Entry 7LSY (electron microscopy, 8.40 A resolution (very low resolution: no residue pairs are listed; an interface is given only as per-side residue counts)); this record covers chains D and Y of the 17 polymer chains in the assembly.

# Chain D
Molecule: 26-nt DNA strand
Sequence (26 nucleotides; each row starts with the number of its first residue):
     1 TATATACTAAGAACTTCTGACTGTTC

# Chain Y
Name: DNA ligase 4
Organism: Homo sapiens
Notes: EC 6.5.1.1
Reference sequence: P49917 (DNLI4_HUMAN); residue numbers follow UniProt; this construct covers 1-911
Sequence (911 residues; row label = number of the first residue in the row):
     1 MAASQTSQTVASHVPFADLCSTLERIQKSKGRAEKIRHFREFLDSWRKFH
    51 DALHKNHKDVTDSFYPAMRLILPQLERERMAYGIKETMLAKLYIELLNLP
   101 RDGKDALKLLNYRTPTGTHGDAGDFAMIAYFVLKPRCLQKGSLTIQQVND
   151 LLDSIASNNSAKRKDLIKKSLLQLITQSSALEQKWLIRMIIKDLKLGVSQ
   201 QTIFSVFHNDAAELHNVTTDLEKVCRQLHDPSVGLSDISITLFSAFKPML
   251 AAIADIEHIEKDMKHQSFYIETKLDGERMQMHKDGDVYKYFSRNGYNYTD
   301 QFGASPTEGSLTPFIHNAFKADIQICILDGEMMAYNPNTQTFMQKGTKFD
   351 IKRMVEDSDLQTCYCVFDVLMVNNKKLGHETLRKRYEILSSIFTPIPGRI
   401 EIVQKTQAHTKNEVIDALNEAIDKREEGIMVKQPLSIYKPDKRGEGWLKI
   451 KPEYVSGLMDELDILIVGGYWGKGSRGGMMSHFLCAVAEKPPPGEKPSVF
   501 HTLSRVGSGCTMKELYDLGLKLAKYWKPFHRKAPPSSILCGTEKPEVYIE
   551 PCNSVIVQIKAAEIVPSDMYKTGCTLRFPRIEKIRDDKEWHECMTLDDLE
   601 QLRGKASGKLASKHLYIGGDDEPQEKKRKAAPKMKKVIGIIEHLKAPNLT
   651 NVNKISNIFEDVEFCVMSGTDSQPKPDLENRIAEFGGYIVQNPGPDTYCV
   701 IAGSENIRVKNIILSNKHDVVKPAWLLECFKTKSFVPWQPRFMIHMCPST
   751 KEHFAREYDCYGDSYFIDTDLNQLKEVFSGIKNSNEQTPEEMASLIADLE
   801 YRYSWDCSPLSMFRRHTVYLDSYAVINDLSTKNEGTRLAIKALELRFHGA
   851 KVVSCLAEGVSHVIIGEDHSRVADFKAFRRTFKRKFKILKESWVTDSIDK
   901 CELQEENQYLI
Disordered / not traced: 1-6, 57-58, 117-119, 355-358, 617-655, 671-672
UniProt features mapped onto this chain:
  - region: Leu610 to Asp620 (Required for catalytic activity)
  - active site: Lys273 (N6-AMP-lysine intermediate)
  - binding site (ATP): Glu271, Thr272, Lys273, Leu274, Arg278, Glu331, Lys345, Phe367, Glu427, Lys432, Lys449, Lys451
  - binding site (Mg(2+)): Glu331, Glu427

# Interface between chain D and chain Y
At this resolution (8 A) residue pairs are not listed: 5 residues of chain D and 14 of chain Y lie at the interface.

# In short
5 residues of chain D and 14 residues of chain Y are in contact. UniProt lists active-site residue Lys273(Y),
12 ATP-binding residues and Mg2+-binding residues Glu331(Y) and Glu427(Y) on chain Y.
Chain D is a 26-nt DNA strand and chain Y is DNA ligase 4 (Homo sapiens); the structure, NHEJ Short-range
synaptic complex, was determined by electron microscopy, deposited together with 7LT3.
